Entry 4ATT (X-ray diffraction, 1.25 A resolution); this record covers chain A.

# Chain A
Name: FIMH
Source organism: Escherichia coli
Notes: fragment: lectin domain, residues 10-167
UniProt: A2IC68 (A2IC68_ECOLX); residues 1-158 here correspond to UniProt positions 10-167 (UniProt number = residue number + 9)
Chain sequence (158 residues; each row starts with the number of its first residue):
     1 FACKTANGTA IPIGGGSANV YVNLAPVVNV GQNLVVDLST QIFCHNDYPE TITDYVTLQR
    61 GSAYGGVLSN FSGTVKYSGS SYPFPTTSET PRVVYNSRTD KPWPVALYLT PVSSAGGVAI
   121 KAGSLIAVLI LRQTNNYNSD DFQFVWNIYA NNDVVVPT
Cystine bridges: Cys3-Cys44
Ligand contacts: HNV (3-(4-methoxyphenyl)prop-2-yn-1-yl alpha-D-mannopyranoside): Phe1, Ile13, Asn46, Asp47, Tyr48, Ile52, Asp54, Gln133, Asn135, Tyr137, Asp140, Phe142
From the paper describing this entry:
  - binding site for HNV: Tyr48, Tyr137
  - conformationally variable residues (side-chain flip): Tyr48
  - binding site for HNV: Ile52 (proposed by the authors, not directly observed)

# In short
Chain A binds compound HNV. The paper reports a binding site for HNV at Tyr48, Tyr137 and Ile52;
conformational variability at Tyr48.
Chain A is FIMH (Escherichia coli); the structure, FimH lectin domain co-crystal with a alpha-D-mannoside
O-linked to a propynyl para methoxy phenyl, was determined by X-ray diffraction together with 4BUQ and 4AUJ
from the same study.
